PDB entry 4X4I | X-ray diffraction, 2.80 A resolution | chains A and B of the 6 polymer chains in the assembly

# Chain A (and B)
Name: Regulatory protein
Organism: Enterobacter sp. RFL1396
Notes: chain B of this document is another copy of the same molecule, construct and numbering; everything in this record applies to it too
UniProtKB: Q8GGH0 (Q8GGH0_9ENTR); numbering as in UniProt (aligned over 1-79)
Chain sequence (82 residues; each row starts with the number of its first residue; numbers below 1 keep their minus sign (Gly-2 is residue -2)):
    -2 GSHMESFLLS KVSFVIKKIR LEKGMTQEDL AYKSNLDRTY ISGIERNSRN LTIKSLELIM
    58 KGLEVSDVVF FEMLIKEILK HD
Unresolved in the structure: -2 to 1, 78-79 (chain B: -2 to 1, 79)
Differences from the reference sequence: expression tag (-2 to 0)

# Interface between chain A and chain B
Pairs across the interface (38):
  Ser3(A) with Glu54(B), hydrogen bond
  Phe4(A) with Asp64(B)
  Leu5(A) with Ile50(B), hydrophobic; Glu54(B); Met57(B), hydrophobic; Phe68(B), hydrophobic
  Asn47(A) with Thr49(B), hydrogen bond; Ile50(B), hydrogen bond (side chain-backbone); Lys51(B), hydrogen bond (side chain-backbone)
  Leu48(A) with Thr49(B); Ile50(B), hydrogen bond (backbone-backbone)
  Thr49(A) with Asn47(B), hydrogen bond; Leu48(B); Thr49(B)
  Ile50(A) with Leu5(B), hydrophobic; Leu6(B), hydrophobic; Asn47(B); Leu48(B), hydrogen bond (backbone-backbone); Ile50(B), hydrophobic
  Lys51(A) with Glu2(B), salt bridge; Asn47(B), hydrogen bond (backbone-side chain)
  Glu54(A) with Ser3(B), hydrogen bond; Phe4(B); Leu5(B), hydrogen bond (side chain-backbone)
  Met57(A) with Leu5(B), hydrophobic
  Asp64(A) with Leu5(B); Ile75(B)
  Val65(A) with Leu76(B), hydrophobic
  Phe68(A) with Leu5(B), hydrophobic; Phe68(B), hydrophobic; Leu71(B), hydrophobic; Ile72(B), hydrophobic
  Glu69(A) with Ile72(B)
  Leu71(A) with Phe68(B), hydrophobic
  Ile72(A) with Glu69(B)
  Ile75(A) with Asp64(B); Val65(B), hydrophobic
  Leu76(A) with Val65(B), hydrophobic
Interface residues without a listed pair, chain A (19 interface residues in all): Leu6
Interface residues without a listed pair, chain B (22 interface residues in all): Val9, Leu53

# Summary
19 residues of chain A and 22 residues of chain B are in contact, with 10 hydrogen bonds and 1 salt bridge.
Polar pairs include Lys51(A)-Glu2(B), Ser3(A)-Glu54(B) and Asn47(A)-Thr49(B).
Chain A and chain B are both Regulatory protein (Enterobacter sp. RFL1396); the structure, RADIATION DAMAGE TO
THE NUCLEOPROTEIN COMPLEX C.Esp1396I: DOSE (DWD) 44.6 MGy, was determined by X-ray diffraction together with
4X4B, 4X4C, 4X4D, 4X4E, 4X4F, 4X4G and 4X4H from the same study.
